Entry 1RH5 (X-ray diffraction, 3.20 A resolution); this record covers chains A and C of the 3 polymer chains in the assembly.

Chain A:
Name: Preprotein translocase secY subunit
Source organism: Methanocaldococcus jannaschii
UniProt: Q60175 (SECY_METJA); numbering as in UniProt (aligned over 1-436)
Amino-acid sequence (436 residues; numbered 1 to 436; the number before each row is that of its first residue):
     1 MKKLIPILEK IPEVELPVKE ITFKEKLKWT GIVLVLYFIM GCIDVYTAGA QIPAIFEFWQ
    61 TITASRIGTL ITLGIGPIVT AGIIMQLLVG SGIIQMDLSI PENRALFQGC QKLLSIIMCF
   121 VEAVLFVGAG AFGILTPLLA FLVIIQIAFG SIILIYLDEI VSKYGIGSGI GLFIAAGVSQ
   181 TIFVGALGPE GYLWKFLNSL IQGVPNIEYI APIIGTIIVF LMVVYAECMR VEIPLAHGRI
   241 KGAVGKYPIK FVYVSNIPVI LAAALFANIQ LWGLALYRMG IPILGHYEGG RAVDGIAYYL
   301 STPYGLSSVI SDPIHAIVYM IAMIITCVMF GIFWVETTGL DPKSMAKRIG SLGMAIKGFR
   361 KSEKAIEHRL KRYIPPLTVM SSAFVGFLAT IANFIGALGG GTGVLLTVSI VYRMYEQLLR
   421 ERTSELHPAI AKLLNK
Unresolved in the structure: 1, 350-361, 424-436
Construct notes: engineered mutation Arg422 (Lys in Q60175), Thr423 (Val in Q60175)
UniProt features mapped onto this chain:
  - site (Pore ring): Ile75, Val79, Ile174, Ser179, Ile260, Leu406

Chain C:
Name: SecBeta
Source organism: Methanocaldococcus jannaschii
Amino-acid sequence (53 residues; row label = number of the first residue in the row):
     1 MSKREETGLA TSAGLIRYMD ETFSKIRVKP EHVIGVTVAF VIIEAILTYG RFL
Unresolved in the structure: 1-20, 53

How chain A and chain C interact:
Residue-residue contacts - 52 pairs, chain A then chain C:
  Ile5(A) - Phe23(C)  hydrophobic
  Leu8(A) - Phe23(C)  hydrophobic
  Leu8(A) - Ser24(C)
  Glu9(A) - Phe23(C)
  Glu9(A) - Ser24(C)
  Glu9(A) - Lys25(C)  hydrogen bond (backbone-backbone)
  Glu9(A) - Ile26(C)
  Lys10(A) - Ile26(C)
  Ile11(A) - Ser24(C)
  Pro12(A) - Ile26(C)
  Glu13(A) - Thr22(C)  hydrogen bond
  Glu13(A) - Ser24(C)
  Glu13(A) - Ile26(C)  hydrogen bond (backbone-backbone)
  Glu13(A) - Arg27(C)
  Glu13(A) - Val28(C)
  Val14(A) - Arg27(C)
  Val14(A) - Val28(C)
  Val14(A) - Pro30(C)  hydrophobic
  Glu15(A) - Arg27(C)
  Glu15(A) - Val28(C)  hydrogen bond (backbone-backbone)
  Glu15(A) - Lys29(C)
  Leu16(A) - Arg27(C)
  Trp29(A) - Pro30(C)  hydrophobic
  Trp29(A) - Glu31(C)
  Trp29(A) - Ile34(C)  hydrophobic
  Leu36(A) - Ile34(C)  hydrophobic
  Leu36(A) - Thr37(C)
  Ile39(A) - Val41(C)  hydrophobic
  Cys42(A) - Tyr49(C)  hydrogen bond (backbone-side chain)
  Ile43(A) - Glu44(C)
  Ile43(A) - Ala45(C)
  Asp44(A) - Thr48(C)
  Asp44(A) - Tyr49(C)  hydrogen bond
  Val45(A) - Thr48(C)
  Tyr46(A) - Thr48(C)
  Tyr46(A) - Arg51(C)  hydrogen bond
  Leu70(A) - Phe40(C)  hydrophobic
  Leu70(A) - Glu44(C)
  Glu102(A) - Phe23(C)
  Ala105(A) - Glu21(C)
  Ala105(A) - Phe23(C)  hydrophobic
  Leu106(A) - Phe23(C)  hydrophobic
  Gln146(A) - Glu44(C)
  Phe149(A) - Phe40(C)  hydrophobic
  Ile153(A) - Thr37(C)
  Ile153(A) - Phe40(C)  hydrophobic
  Tyr156(A) - Val33(C)  hydrophobic
  Leu157(A) - Ile34(C)  hydrophobic
  Ile160(A) - Pro30(C)
  Ile160(A) - Val33(C)  hydrophobic
  Ile160(A) - Ile34(C)  hydrophobic
  Tyr164(A) - Pro30(C)
Also at the interface, not in a pair above, chain A (32 interface residues in all): Ile32, Met40, Gly150
Also at the interface, not in a pair above, chain C (24 interface residues in all): Val36, Val38, Leu47

Summary:
Chain A and chain C form an interface of 32 and 24 residues respectively, with 7 hydrogen bonds. Polar
contacts include Glu13(A)-Thr22(C), Cys42(A)-Tyr49(C) and Asp44(A)-Tyr49(C).
Chain A is Preprotein translocase secY subunit and chain C is SecBeta, both from Methanocaldococcus
jannaschii; the structure, The structure of a protein conducting channel, was determined by X-ray diffraction,
deposited together with 1RHZ.
